8BGU - chains 3 and A of the 4 polymer chains in the assembly; structure by electron microscopy, 4.10 A resolution (low resolution: residue-level contacts below are approximate; hydrogen-bond / salt-bridge calls are withheld).

== Chain 3 ==
Molecule: 5S rRNA
Organism: Saccharomyces cerevisiae
Sequence (121 nucleotides; row label = number of the first residue in the row):
     1 GGUUGCGGCC AUAUCUACCA GAAAGCACCG UUUCCCGUCC GAUCAACUGU AGUUAAGCUG
    61 GUAAGAGCCU GACCGAGUAG UGUAGUGGGU GACCAUACGC GAAACUCAGG UGCUGCAAUC
   121 U

== Chain A ==
Name: 60S ribosomal protein L5
Organism: Homo sapiens
UniProtKB: P46777 (RL5_HUMAN); residues 1-297 here = UniProt positions 1-297
Chain sequence (297 residues; row label = number of the first residue in the row):
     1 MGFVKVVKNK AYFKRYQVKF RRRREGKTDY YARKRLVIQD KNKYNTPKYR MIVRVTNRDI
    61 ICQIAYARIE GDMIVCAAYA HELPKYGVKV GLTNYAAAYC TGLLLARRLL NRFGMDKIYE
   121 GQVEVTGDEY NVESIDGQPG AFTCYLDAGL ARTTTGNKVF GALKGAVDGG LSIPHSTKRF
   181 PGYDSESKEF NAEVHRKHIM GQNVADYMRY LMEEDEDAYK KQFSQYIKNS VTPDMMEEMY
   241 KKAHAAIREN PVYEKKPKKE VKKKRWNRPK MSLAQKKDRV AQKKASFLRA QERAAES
Not modelled in the structure: 1-43, 273-297
Swiss-Prot annotation at these positions:
  - modified residue: Gly2 (N-acetylglycine), Lys5 (N6-acetyllysine), Lys48 (N6-acetyllysine), Ser185 (Phosphoserine), Lys220 (N6-acetyllysine), Thr232 (Phosphothreonine), Ser272 (Phosphoserine)
  - cross-link: Lys220 (Glycyl lysine isopeptide (Lys-Gly) (interchain with G-Cter in SUMO1))
  - natural variant: Gly140 (G140S: In DBA6), Ala285 (A285V: In DBA6)

== Chain 3 / chain A interface ==
Residue-residue contacts (41):
  G1(3) - Trp266(A)
  G1(3) - Asn267(A)
  G2(3) - Asn267(A)
  G7(3) - Gly71(A)
  G7(3) - Asp72(A)
  G8(3) - Ile69(A)
  A22(3) - Trp266(A)
  C26(3) - Asp59(A)
  A27(3) - Asn57(A)
  U33(3) - Tyr207(A)
  C35(3) - Thr155(A)
  C44(3) - Arg152(A)
  A45(3) - Arg152(A)
  A46(3) - Gly156(A)
  A46(3) - Asn157(A)
  A46(3) - Lys158(A)
  C47(3) - Thr93(A)
  C47(3) - Asn94(A)
  C47(3) - Tyr95(A)
  U48(3) - Gly91(A)
  U48(3) - Leu92(A)
  U48(3) - Thr93(A)
  U48(3) - Gln222(A)
  G49(3) - Asn57(A)
  G49(3) - Gly91(A)
  G49(3) - Leu92(A)
  G49(3) - Gln225(A)
  G60(3) - Arg268(A)
  G61(3) - Pro269(A)
  G61(3) - Lys270(A)
  G61(3) - Met271(A)
  U62(3) - Met271(A)
  G115(3) - Glu70(A)
  G115(3) - Asp72(A)
  C116(3) - Asp72(A)
  C116(3) - Met73(A)
  C116(3) - Ile74(A)
  A117(3) - Ile74(A)
  U119(3) - Lys255(A)
  U121(3) - Val261(A)
  U121(3) - Lys262(A)
Interface residues without a listed pair, chain 3 (28 interface residues in all): G5, C6, C29, C36, U50
Interface residues without a listed pair, chain A (39 interface residues in all): Arg54, Thr56, Arg58, Ala77, Val90, Pro181, Ser224, Lys264, Arg265

== Summary ==
The interface between chain 3 and chain A involves 28 residues on one side and 39 on the other.
Chain 3 is 5S rRNA (Saccharomyces cerevisiae) and chain A is 60S ribosomal protein L5 (Homo sapiens); the
structure, human MDM2-5S RNP, was determined by electron microscopy.
